2H6C - chains A and B; structure by X-ray diffraction, 2.90 A resolution.

== Chain A (and B) ==
Protein: ChloroPhenol Reduction gene K
Organism: Desulfitobacterium dehalogenans
Notes: chain B of this document is another copy of the same molecule, construct and numbering; everything in this record applies to it too
Reference sequence: Q9LAS2 (Q9LAS2_9FIRM); residue numbers follow UniProt; this construct covers 1-232
Sequence (232 residues; each row starts with the number of its first residue):
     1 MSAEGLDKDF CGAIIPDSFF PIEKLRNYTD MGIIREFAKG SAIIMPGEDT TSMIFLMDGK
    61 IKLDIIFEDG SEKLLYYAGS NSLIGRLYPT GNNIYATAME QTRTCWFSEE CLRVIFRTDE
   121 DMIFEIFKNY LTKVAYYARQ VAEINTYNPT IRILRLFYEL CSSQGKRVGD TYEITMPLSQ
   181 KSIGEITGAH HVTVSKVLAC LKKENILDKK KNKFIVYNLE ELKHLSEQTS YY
Not modelled in the structure: 1-18, 227-232
Reported in the primary citation:
  - conformationally variable residues (domain motion, loop rearrangement): Gly-85, Ser-108

== Chain A / chain B interface ==
Contacting residue pairs - 99 pairs, chain A then chain B:
  Ile-65(A) with Arg-139(B); Ala-142(B), hydrophobic
  Phe-67(A) with Arg-139(B); Glu-143(B)
  Glu-68(A) with Arg-139(B), salt bridge
  Lys-73(A) with Ala-142(B), hydrogen bond (side chain-backbone); Ile-144(B), hydrogen bond (side chain-backbone)
  Leu-74(A) with Ala-142(B)
  Leu-75(A) with Ala-138(B), hydrophobic
  Gly-85(A) with Leu-131(B)
  Arg-86(A) with Leu-131(B)
  Leu-87(A) with Phe-124(B), hydrophobic; Leu-131(B)
  Tyr-88(A) with Phe-124(B)
  Thr-90(A) with Leu-131(B); Ala-135(B)
  Gly-91(A) with Arg-139(B), hydrogen bond (backbone-side chain)
  Asn-92(A) with Ala-135(B), hydrogen bond (side chain-backbone); Arg-139(B), hydrogen bond
  Glu-109(A) with Phe-124(B)
  Arg-113(A) with Glu-120(B), salt bridge; Asp-121(B), salt bridge; Phe-124(B)
  Phe-116(A) with Ile-123(B), hydrophobic; Phe-124(B), hydrophobic; Phe-127(B), hydrophobic
  Arg-117(A) with Glu-120(B), salt bridge
  Glu-120(A) with Arg-113(B), salt bridge; Arg-117(B), salt bridge
  Asp-121(A) with Arg-113(B), salt bridge
  Ile-123(A) with Phe-116(B), hydrophobic; Ile-123(B), hydrophobic
  Phe-124(A) with Leu-87(B), hydrophobic; Tyr-88(B); Glu-109(B); Arg-113(B); Phe-116(B), hydrophobic
  Ile-126(A) with Phe-127(B), hydrophobic
  Phe-127(A) with Leu-87(B), hydrophobic; Ile-126(B), hydrophobic; Tyr-130(B), hydrophobic
  Lys-128(A) with Tyr-88(B)
  Tyr-130(A) with Leu-131(B), hydrophobic
  Leu-131(A) with Leu-87(B); Tyr-88(B), hydrophobic; Tyr-130(B), hydrophobic
  Lys-133(A) with Val-134(B)
  Val-134(A) with Tyr-130(B); Lys-133(B); Val-134(B), hydrophobic
  Ala-135(A) with Thr-90(B); Asn-92(B), hydrogen bond (backbone-side chain)
  Tyr-137(A) with Tyr-137(B), hydrophobic
  Ala-138(A) with Leu-75(B); Tyr-137(B), hydrophobic
  Arg-139(A) with Phe-67(B); Glu-68(B), salt bridge; Gly-91(B), hydrogen bond (side chain-backbone); Asn-92(B), hydrogen bond
  Gln-140(A) with Val-141(B)
  Val-141(A) with Tyr-137(B); Gln-140(B)
  Ala-142(A) with Lys-73(B), hydrogen bond (backbone-side chain)
  Glu-143(A) with Phe-67(B)
  Ile-144(A) with Lys-73(B), hydrogen bond (backbone-side chain)
  Arg-152(A) with Arg-152(B); Glu-185(B); Ile-186(B); Thr-187(B); Gly-188(B)
  Arg-155(A) with Glu-185(B), salt bridge
  Leu-156(A) with Ile-186(B), hydrophobic
  Glu-159(A) with Ser-182(B), hydrogen bond; Ile-186(B)
  Ser-163(A) with Met-176(B); Pro-177(B)
  Gln-164(A) with Gln-164(B); Met-176(B), hydrogen bond
  Met-176(A) with Leu-160(B), hydrophobic; Ser-163(B); Gln-164(B)
  Pro-177(A) with Glu-159(B); Ser-163(B)
  Leu-178(A) with Glu-159(B)
  Ser-182(A) with Glu-159(B), hydrogen bond
  Glu-185(A) with Arg-152(B); Arg-155(B), salt bridge
  Ile-186(A) with Arg-152(B); Arg-155(B); Leu-156(B), hydrophobic; Ile-186(B), hydrophobic; Thr-187(B)
  Thr-187(A) with Arg-152(B); Ile-186(B)
  Gly-188(A) with Arg-152(B)
  His-190(A) with Gln-140(B), hydrogen bond (side chain-backbone); Glu-143(B), hydrogen bond (side chain-backbone)
  His-191(A) with Gln-140(B); Glu-143(B), salt bridge
Also at the interface, not in a pair above, chain A (60 interface residues in all): Met-53, Leu-112, Asn-145, Thr-146, Leu-160, Thr-175, Val-192
Also at the interface, not in a pair above, chain B (56 interface residues in all): Met-53, Ile-65, Leu-74, Gly-85, Arg-86, Leu-112, Lys-128, Asn-145, Thr-175, Leu-178

== Overview ==
Chain A and chain B form an interface of 60 and 56 residues respectively; the contacts include 15 hydrogen
bonds and 11 salt bridges. Polar pairs include Glu-68(A)/Arg-139(B), Arg-113(A)/Glu-120(B) and
Arg-113(A)/Asp-121(B). From the paper: conformational variability at Gly-85(A) and Ser-108(A).
Chain A and chain B are both ChloroPhenol Reduction gene K (Desulfitobacterium dehalogenans); the structure,
Crystal structure of reduced CprK in absence of any ligand, was determined by X-ray diffraction together with
2H6B from the same study.
